PDB entry 6RD5 | electron microscopy, 2.69 A resolution | chains 6 and M of the 8 polymer chains in the assembly

== Chain 6 ==
Protein: Mitochondrial ATP synthase subunit ASA6
Source organism: Polytomella sp. Pringsheim 198.80
UniProt: D7P897 (D7P897_9CHLO); residue numbers follow UniProt; this construct covers 1-151
Chain sequence (151 residues; row label = number of the first residue in the row):
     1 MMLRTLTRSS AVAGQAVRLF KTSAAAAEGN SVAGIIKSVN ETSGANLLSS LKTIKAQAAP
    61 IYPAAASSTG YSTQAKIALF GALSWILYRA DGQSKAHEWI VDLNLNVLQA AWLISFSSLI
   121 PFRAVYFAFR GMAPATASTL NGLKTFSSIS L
Not modelled in the structure: 1-27
Ligand contacts:
  - phosphatidylethanolamine (PEV; (1S)-2-{[(2-aminoethoxy)(hydroxy)phosphoryl]oxy}-1-[(palmitoyloxy)methyl]ethyl stearate), molecule 1: Thr-69, Gly-70, Ala-110, Leu-113, Ile-114, Ser-117
  - phosphatidylethanolamine (PEV), molecule 2: Gly-70, Tyr-71, Ser-72, Ala-75, Ile-77, Ala-78, Leu-79, Gly-81, Ala-82, Leu-113, Phe-116, Ser-117, Ile-120, Phe-122
  - phosphatidylethanolamine (PEV), molecule 3: Gly-81, Ala-82, Trp-85, Ile-86, Tyr-88, Arg-89, Leu-113
  - phosphatidylethanolamine (PEV), molecule 4: Trp-112, Ser-115, Phe-116, Ser-118, Leu-119, Ile-120, Pro-121
  - phosphatidylethanolamine (PEV), molecule 5: Phe-116, Pro-121, Phe-122, Ala-124, Val-125, Tyr-126, Ala-128, Phe-129

== Chain M ==
Protein: Mitochondrial ATP synthase subunit 6
Source organism: Polytomella sp. Pringsheim 198.80
UniProt: H8PGG3 (H8PGG3_9CHLO); residue numbers follow UniProt; this construct covers 1-327
Chain sequence (327 residues; row label = number of the first residue in the row):
     1 MSVLSSVSMG SRIGSSLLGR SSAYLAQCGF STRSNLNGSI DTSSSVFQAL SSDNENKPAA
    61 SPLNVKLPGM SCSSILLPKT SRIAVPFGNQ TMAMSSVRDV KTGSLPTNFL TGVYRFWRSQ
   121 NPAEKPHDPV NDRLLPAVVD ASDKRASIGT WATTFFCTII SCNLLGLMPF NEAPTSGLGF
   181 ATGLGVSVWA TATILGLSKT GFKFPGHFIP GGTPWPMAFI FVPLETISYT FRAVSLGVRL
   241 WVNMLAGHTL LHILTGMALA LPFSLGFFSM VPATFGVCCL LSALVGLEYL VAVLQSGVFS
   301 ILSTVYVGEF NHDKFIGPAA KIVKKIH
Not modelled in the structure: 1-94, 206-218, 325-327
Ion coordination: Zn2+: His-248, His-252
Ligand contacts:
  - phosphatidylethanolamine (PEV; (1S)-2-{[(2-aminoethoxy)(hydroxy)phosphoryl]oxy}-1-[(palmitoyloxy)methyl]ethyl stearate), molecule 1: Arg-98, Val-100, Ser-104, Pro-106, Thr-107, Ser-161, Cys-162, Leu-165, Pro-174, Phe-180
  - phosphatidylethanolamine (PEV), molecule 2: Lys-101, Ser-104, Leu-105, Tyr-289, Val-293
  - phosphatidylethanolamine (PEV), molecule 3: Leu-105, Pro-106, Phe-109, Leu-110, Ser-161, Leu-165
  - phosphatidylethanolamine (PEV), molecule 4: Leu-165, Pro-169, Asn-171, Glu-172, Pro-174
  - phosphatidylethanolamine (PEV), molecule 5: Leu-178, Thr-182, Val-186, Val-234, Val-238, Trp-241
  - phosphatidylethanolamine (PEV), molecule 6: Cys-279, Ser-282, Ala-283, Leu-284, Gly-286, Leu-287
From the paper describing this entry:
  - Zn2+ coordination: His-248, His-252
  - contacts within the chain: Arg-239/Gln-295
  - catalytic residues: His-248, Glu-288 (proposed by the authors, not directly observed)

== Chain 6 / chain M interface ==
Residue-residue contacts (45):
  Trp-85(6) with Asn-171(M), hydrogen bond
  Arg-89(6) with Phe-170(M), hydrogen bond (side chain-backbone); Asn-171(M); Glu-172(M), salt bridge
  Ala-90(6) with Phe-170(M), hydrophobic
  Gln-93(6) with Phe-170(M)
  Glu-98(6) with His-252(M), salt bridge
  Ile-100(6) with Leu-259(M)
  Val-101(6) with His-252(M); Thr-255(M)
  Asp-102(6) with His-252(M), salt bridge
  Asn-104(6) with Leu-259(M)
  Leu-105(6) with His-248(M); Leu-251(M), hydrophobic; His-252(M); Thr-255(M)
  Asn-106(6) with Pro-169(M); Phe-170(M), hydrogen bond (side chain-backbone)
  Leu-108(6) with Thr-255(M); Leu-281(M), hydrophobic; Ser-282(M)
  Gln-109(6) with Gly-166(M), hydrogen bond (side chain-backbone); Leu-167(M); Met-168(M); Pro-169(M)
  Trp-112(6) with Ser-282(M), hydrogen bond (side chain-backbone); Val-285(M); Gly-286(M); Tyr-289(M), hydrophobic
  Leu-113(6) with Met-168(M), hydrophobic; Tyr-289(M)
  Phe-116(6) with Tyr-289(M), hydrophobic
  Tyr-126(6) with Leu-105(M), hydrophobic
  Phe-129(6) with Leu-105(M), hydrophobic; Asn-108(M); Phe-109(M), hydrophobic
  Arg-130(6) with Gly-103(M)
  Met-132(6) with Asn-108(M); Phe-109(M); Gly-112(M)
  Ala-133(6) with Asn-108(M); Thr-111(M)
  Pro-134(6) with Arg-115(M)
  Thr-136(6) with Gly-103(M); Asn-108(M)
Other interface residues (no listed pair), chain 6 (25 interface residues in all): Ile-86, Ala-110
Other interface residues (no listed pair), chain M (26 interface residues in all): Val-113, Gly-256

== Summary ==
25 residues of chain 6 face 26 of chain M across their interface; the contacts include 5 hydrogen bonds and 3
salt bridges. Among the polar pairs are Arg-89(6)/Glu-172(M), Glu-98(6)/His-252(M) and Asp-102(6)/His-252(M).
3 phosphatidylethanolamine molecules are bound between chain 6 and chain M. The paper reports catalytic
residues His-248(M) and Glu-288(M); Zn2+ coordination by His-248(M) and His-252(M).
Here chain 6 is Mitochondrial ATP synthase subunit ASA6 and chain M is Mitochondrial ATP synthase subunit 6,
both from Polytomella sp. Pringsheim 198.80. Entry 6RD5 (CryoEM structure of Polytomella F-ATP synthase,
focussed refinement of Fo and peripheral stalk, C2 symmetry) was determined by electron microscopy (same
publication as 6RD4, 6RD6, 6RD7, 6RD8, 6RD9, 6RDA and 46 further entries).
